4CFU - chains A and B; structure by X-ray diffraction, 2.20 A resolution.

Chain A:
Protein: Cyclin-dependent kinase 2
Source organism: Homo sapiens
Notes: EC 2.7.11.22, 2.7.11.23
UniProtKB: P24941 (CDK2_HUMAN); numbering as in UniProt (aligned over 1-298)
Chain sequence (303 residues; each row starts with the number of its first residue; numbers below 1 keep their minus sign (Gly-4 is residue -4)):
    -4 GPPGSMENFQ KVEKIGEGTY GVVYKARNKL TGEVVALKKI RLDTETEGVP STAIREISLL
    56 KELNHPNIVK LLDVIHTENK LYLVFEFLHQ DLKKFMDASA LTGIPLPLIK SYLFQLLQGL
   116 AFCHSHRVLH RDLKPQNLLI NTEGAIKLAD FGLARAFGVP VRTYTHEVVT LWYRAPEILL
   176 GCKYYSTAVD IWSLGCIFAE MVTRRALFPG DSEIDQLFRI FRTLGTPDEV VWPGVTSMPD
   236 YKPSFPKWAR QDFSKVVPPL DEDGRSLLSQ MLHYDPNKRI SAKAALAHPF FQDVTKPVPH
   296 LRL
Not modelled in the structure: -4, 39-40
Construct notes: expression tag (-4 to 0)
Modified / non-standard residues: Thr160 (phosphothreonine; TPO)
Swiss-Prot annotation at these positions:
  - active site: Asp127 (Proton acceptor)
  - binding site (ATP): Ile10 to Val18, Lys33, Glu81 to Leu83, Asp86, Lys129 to Asn132, Asp145
  - binding site (Mg(2+)): Asn132, Asp145
  - site (CDK7 binding): Lys9, Lys88, Lys89, Leu166
  - modified residue: Met1 (N-acetylmethionine), Lys6 (N6-acetyllysine), Thr14 (Phosphothreonine), Tyr15 (Phosphotyrosine), Tyr19 (Phosphotyrosine), Thr160 (Phosphothreonine)
  - natural variant: Pro45 (P45L: In a glioblastoma multiforme sample)
  - mutagenesis: Lys9 (K9F: Reduced phosphorylation by CAK), Thr14 (T14A: 2-fold increase in activity), Tyr15 (Y15F: 2-fold increase in activity), Lys88 to Lys89 (Reduced phosphorylation by CAK), Thr160 (T160A: Abolishes activity), Leu166 (L166R: Reduced phosphorylation by CAK and reduced kinase activity)
Bound ions: Mg2+: Pro271, Arg274
Ligand contacts: 2WC (3-[2-azanyl-6-(cyclohexylmethoxy)-7H-purin-8-yl]-2-methyl-benzoic acid): Ile10, Val18, Ala31, Val64, Phe80, Glu81, Phe82, Leu83, His84, Gln85, Asp86, Lys89, Gln131, Asn132, Leu134, Ala144, Asp145

Chain B:
Protein: Cyclin-A2
Source organism: Homo sapiens
Notes: fragment: cdk-activating fragment, residues 172-432
UniProtKB: P20248 (CCNA2_HUMAN); residue numbers follow UniProt; this construct covers 172-432
Chain sequence (262 residues; numbered 171 to 432; the number before each row is that of its first residue):
   171 GVNEVPDYHE DIHTYLREME VKCKPKVGYM KKQPDITNSM RAILVDWLVE VGEEYKLQNE
   231 TLHLAVNYID RFLSSMSVLR GKLQLVGTAA MLLASKFEEI YPPEVAEFVY ITDDTYTKKQ
   291 VLRMEHLVLK VLAFDLAAPT INQFLTQYFL HQQPANCKVE SLAMFLGELS LIDADPYLKY
   351 LPSVIAAAAF HLALYTVTGQ SWPESLVQKT GYTLETLKPC LLDLHQTYLR APQHAQQSIR
   411 EKYKNSKYHG VSLLNPPETL NL
Construct notes: expression tag (171); conflict Ala303 (Thr in P20248), Ile311 (Val in P20248), Ala357 (Gly in P20248), Val377 (Ile in P20248), Gln378 (Arg in P20248), Thr386 (Ser in P20248), Leu392 (Met in P20248), Arg400 (Lys in P20248)

Interface between chain A and chain B:
Contacting residue pairs - 76 pairs, chain A then chain B:
  Thr41(A) - Lys288(B)  hydrogen bond (backbone-side chain)
  Glu42(A) - Lys266(B)  hydrogen bond (backbone-side chain)
  Glu42(A) - Glu274(B)
  Glu42(A) - Val275(B)  hydrogen bond (side chain-backbone)
  Glu42(A) - Lys288(B)  salt bridge
  Gly43(A) - Lys266(B)
  Gly43(A) - Leu292(B)
  Gly43(A) - Glu295(B)
  Val44(A) - Lys266(B)  hydrogen bond (backbone-side chain)
  Val44(A) - Glu295(B)  hydrogen bond (backbone-side chain)
  Val44(A) - Leu299(B)  hydrophobic
  Ser46(A) - Lys266(B)
  Ile49(A) - Leu263(B)  hydrophobic
  Ile49(A) - Lys266(B)
  Ile49(A) - Leu306(B)  hydrophobic
  Arg50(A) - Lys266(B)
  Arg50(A) - Phe267(B)  hydrogen bond (side chain-backbone)
  Arg50(A) - Glu269(B)
  Ile52(A) - Phe304(B)  hydrophobic
  Ser53(A) - Phe267(B)
  Ser53(A) - Phe304(B)
  Ser53(A) - Leu306(B)
  Lys56(A) - Ala303(B)  hydrogen bond (side chain-backbone)
  Lys56(A) - Asp305(B)  salt bridge
  Glu57(A) - Tyr185(B)  hydrogen bond
  Glu57(A) - Met189(B)
  Glu57(A) - Ala307(B)
  His71(A) - His296(B)  hydrogen bond
  His71(A) - Lys300(B)  hydrogen bond (backbone-side chain)
  Thr72(A) - His296(B)  hydrogen bond (backbone-side chain)
  Glu73(A) - Arg293(B)
  Ala116(A) - Tyr178(B)
  His119(A) - Tyr178(B)
  His119(A) - Ile182(B)
  Ser120(A) - Tyr178(B)
  Ser120(A) - Asp181(B)  hydrogen bond
  Ser120(A) - Ile182(B)
  His121(A) - Tyr185(B)
  Arg122(A) - Ile182(B)
  Arg122(A) - Tyr185(B)
  Arg122(A) - Ala307(B)  hydrogen bond (side chain-backbone)
  Arg150(A) - Glu268(B)  salt bridge
  Arg150(A) - Glu269(B)
  Arg150(A) - Ile270(B)
  Ala151(A) - Phe267(B)  hydrophobic
  Phe152(A) - Ile182(B)  hydrophobic
  Val154(A) - Glu174(B)
  Val154(A) - Val175(B)  hydrophobic
  Val154(A) - Ile182(B)  hydrophobic
  Val154(A) - Thr316(B)  hydrogen bond (backbone-side chain)
  Val154(A) - Gln317(B)  hydrogen bond (backbone-backbone)
  Pro155(A) - Asn173(B)
  Pro155(A) - Thr316(B)
  Val156(A) - Asn173(B)  hydrogen bond (backbone-backbone)
  Arg157(A) - Gln228(B)  hydrogen bond
  Arg157(A) - Glu230(B)
  Arg157(A) - Glu268(B)  salt bridge
  Thr158(A) - Ile270(B)
  Tyr159(A) - Ile270(B)
  Thr160(A) - Glu269(B)
  Thr160(A) - Ile270(B)
  Tyr179(A) - Asn173(B)
  Ser181(A) - Val172(B)  hydrogen bond (side chain-backbone)
  Ser181(A) - Asn173(B)
  Ser181(A) - Val175(B)
  Thr182(A) - Val172(B)
  Thr182(A) - Val175(B)
  Pro271(A) - Val172(B)
  Asn272(A) - Gly171(B)
  Asn272(A) - Val172(B)  hydrogen bond (side chain-backbone)
  Ser276(A) - Asp177(B)  hydrogen bond
  Ser276(A) - Tyr178(B)
  Ala277(A) - Tyr178(B)  hydrogen bond (backbone-side chain)
  Lys278(A) - Asp177(B)  hydrogen bond (side chain-backbone)
  Lys278(A) - Tyr178(B)  hydrogen bond (backbone-side chain)
  Lys278(A) - Asp181(B)  salt bridge
Other interface residues (no listed pair), chain A (44 interface residues in all): Leu37, Leu54, Val69, Leu76, Tyr180, Ala183, Ala279
Other interface residues (no listed pair), chain B (39 interface residues in all): His179, Leu186, Gln313, Leu320

Overview:
The interface between chain A and chain B involves 44 residues on one side and 39 on the other; the contacts
include 23 hydrogen bonds and 5 salt bridges. Polar pairs include Glu42(A)-Lys288(B), Lys56(A)-Asp305(B) and
Arg150(A)-Glu268(B). Chain A binds compound 2WC.
Here chain A is Cyclin-dependent kinase 2 and chain B is Cyclin-A2, both from Homo sapiens. Entry 4CFU
(Structure-based design of C8-substituted O6-cyclohexylmethoxyguanine CDK1 and 2 inhibitors) was determined by
X-ray diffraction (same publication as 4CFM, 4CFN, 4CFV, 4CFW and 4CFX).
